5URW - chains 24 and 33 of the 54 polymer chains in the assembly; structure by electron microscopy, 24.00 A resolution (very low resolution: no residue pairs are listed; an interface is given only as per-side residue counts).

[Chain 24 (and 33)]
Name: Hcp
From: Myxococcus xanthus
Notes: chain 33 of this document is another copy of the same molecule, construct and numbering; everything in this record applies to it too
UniProt: Q1D303 (Q1D303_MYXXD); numbering as in UniProt (aligned over 1-163)
Amino-acid sequence (163 residues; each row starts with the number of its first residue):
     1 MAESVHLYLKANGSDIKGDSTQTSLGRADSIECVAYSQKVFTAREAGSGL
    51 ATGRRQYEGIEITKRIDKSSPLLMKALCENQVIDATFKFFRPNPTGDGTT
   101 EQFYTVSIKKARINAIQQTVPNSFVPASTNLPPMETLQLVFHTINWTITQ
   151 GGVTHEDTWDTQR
Not modelled in the structure: 1-3

[How chain 24 and chain 33 interact]
At this resolution (24 A) residue pairs are not listed: 8 residues of chain 24 and 4 of chain 33 lie at the interface.

[In short]
Chain 24 and chain 33 form an interface of 8 and 4 residues respectively.
Both chains are Hcp (Myxococcus xanthus). Entry 5URW (Structure of the extended type VI secretion system
sheath in Myxococcus xanthus) was determined by electron microscopy, deposited together with 5URX.
